8IT1 - chains I and J of the 16 polymer chains in the assembly; structure by electron microscopy, 3.41 A resolution.

[Chain I]
Protein: Piwi domain-containing protein
Organism: Thermoflavifilum thermophilum
UniProt: A0A1I7NFD7 (A0A1I7NFD7_9BACT); residue numbers follow UniProt; this construct covers 1-507
Sequence (507 residues; numbered 1 to 507; the number before each row is that of its first residue):
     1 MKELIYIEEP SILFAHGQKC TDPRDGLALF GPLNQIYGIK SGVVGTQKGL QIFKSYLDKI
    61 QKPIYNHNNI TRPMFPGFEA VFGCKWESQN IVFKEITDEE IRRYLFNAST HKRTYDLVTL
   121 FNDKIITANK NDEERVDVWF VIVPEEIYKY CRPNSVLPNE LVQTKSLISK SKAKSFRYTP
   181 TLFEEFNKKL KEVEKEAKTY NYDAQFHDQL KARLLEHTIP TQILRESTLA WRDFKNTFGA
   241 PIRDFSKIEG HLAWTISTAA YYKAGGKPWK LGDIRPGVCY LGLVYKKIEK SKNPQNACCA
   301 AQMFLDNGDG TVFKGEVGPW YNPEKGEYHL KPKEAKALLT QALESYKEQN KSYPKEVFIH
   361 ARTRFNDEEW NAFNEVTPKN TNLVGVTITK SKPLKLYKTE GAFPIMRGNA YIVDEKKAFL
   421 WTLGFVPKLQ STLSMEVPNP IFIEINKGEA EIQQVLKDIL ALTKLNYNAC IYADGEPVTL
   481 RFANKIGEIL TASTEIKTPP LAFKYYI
Disordered / not traced: 158-199

[Chain J]
Protein: TIR domain-containing protein
Organism: Thermoflavifilum thermophilum
UniProt: A0A1I7NFG5 (A0A1I7NFG5_9BACT); residue numbers follow UniProt; this construct covers 1-450
Sequence (450 residues; row label = number of the first residue in the row):
     1 MRNKIFISHA TPEDDDFTRW LSLKLIGLGY EVWCDILFLD KGVDFWSTIE KEIRENTCKF
    61 LIVSSTAGNK REGVLKELAV ATKVKKHLQD DMFIIPLAID ENLSYDDINI EIVRLNAIDF
   121 KKSWAKGLQD LLDAFEKQNV PKKPPDHSKS NLLYQQIFLH DKQAIEKEET YDSNWFPIIS
   181 FPNELRFHRY DWRLPKQFDV RTLAFPAIRY KEYLCTFAWE YDFIHQLPKT ETYNGQESIR
   241 ISTSDILSGR YDTDFIRNYE CQRLIVQLIN KAFELRMKDK NVREYQMSKT FAYWIEKGKL
   301 EKDKFEKIKL VGKQKNKYWH FGISAAGKLY PSPVLMVSSH IIFTMDGINL IKSKSIQHSS
   361 RRKQGKNWWN DKWREKLLAF IRFLSDDQNA IYLNVGSEEK ILISNKPLKF FGKMSYVTPS
   421 EVTLEEESVL ADINNFEEDT EDLDELEDIE

[Chain I / chain J interface]
Residue-residue contacts - 123 pairs, chain I then chain J:
  Met1(I) - Lys409(J)
  Met1(I) - Phe410(J)  hydrophobic
  Met1(I) - Phe411(J)
  Lys2(I) - Phe410(J)
  Lys2(I) - Phe411(J)
  Glu3(I) - Phe411(J)
  Glu3(I) - Gly412(J)
  Glu3(I) - Lys413(J)  hydrogen bond (side chain-backbone)
  Leu4(I) - Tyr171(J)  hydrophobic
  Leu4(I) - Phe411(J)  hydrogen bond (backbone-backbone)
  Tyr6(I) - Met414(J)  hydrophobic
  His16(I) - His147(J)  hydrogen bond
  Gln18(I) - His147(J)
  Gln18(I) - Ser148(J)
  Lys19(I) - Asn151(J)  hydrogen bond (backbone-side chain)
  Cys20(I) - Asn151(J)
  Asp25(I) - Arg19(J)  salt bridge
  Asp25(I) - Tyr154(J)  hydrogen bond
  Ala28(I) - Trp20(J)  hydrogen bond (backbone-side chain)
  Leu29(I) - Arg19(J)
  Leu29(I) - Lys24(J)  hydrogen bond (backbone-side chain)
  Leu29(I) - Tyr154(J)  hydrophobic
  Phe30(I) - Lys24(J)
  Phe30(I) - Ser150(J)
  Phe30(I) - Asn151(J)
  Gln61(I) - Lys122(J)
  Lys62(I) - Glu101(J)
  Lys62(I) - Lys122(J)
  Pro63(I) - Lys121(J)
  Pro63(I) - Trp124(J)
  His67(I) - Glu425(J)  salt bridge
  Asn68(I) - Glu426(J)  hydrogen bond
  Thr71(I) - Glu426(J)  hydrogen bond
  Arg72(I) - Glu426(J)  salt bridge
  Arg72(I) - Leu430(J)
  Arg72(I) - Ile433(J)
  Met74(I) - Arg19(J)
  Pro76(I) - Trp124(J)  hydrophobic
  Glu79(I) - Ala125(J)
  Ala80(I) - Trp124(J)  hydrophobic
  Ala80(I) - Ala125(J)
  Lys149(I) - Leu443(J)
  Arg152(I) - Glu441(J)  salt bridge
  Asn154(I) - Glu441(J)  hydrogen bond
  Arg243(I) - Phe436(J)  hydrogen bond (side chain-backbone)
  Arg243(I) - Glu437(J)  hydrogen bond (side chain-backbone)
  Arg243(I) - Glu438(J)
  Arg243(I) - Asp439(J)  salt bridge
  Asp244(I) - Asp432(J)
  Asp244(I) - Phe436(J)
  Phe245(I) - Phe436(J)
  Ile248(I) - Ile433(J)  hydrophobic
  Pro393(I) - Met336(J)
  Pro393(I) - Ser338(J)
  Leu394(I) - Asn174(J)
  Leu394(I) - Trp175(J)
  Lys395(I) - Asp172(J)
  Lys395(I) - Ser173(J)
  Lys395(I) - Asn174(J)  hydrogen bond (backbone-side chain)
  Lys395(I) - Ser339(J)
  Leu396(I) - Asp172(J)
  Leu396(I) - Ser173(J)
  Leu396(I) - Phe410(J)  hydrophobic
  Tyr397(I) - Tyr171(J)
  Tyr397(I) - Asp172(J)  hydrogen bond (backbone-backbone)
  Tyr397(I) - Ser339(J)  hydrogen bond
  Tyr397(I) - Asn370(J)
  Tyr397(I) - Trp373(J)  hydrogen bond (side chain-backbone)
  Tyr397(I) - Arg374(J)
  Tyr397(I) - Leu377(J)
  Lys398(I) - Glu169(J)  salt bridge
  Lys398(I) - Tyr171(J)
  Lys398(I) - Asp172(J)
  Lys398(I) - Arg374(J)
  Lys398(I) - Ser415(J)
  Lys398(I) - Tyr416(J)  hydrogen bond
  Thr399(I) - Thr170(J)  hydrogen bond (side chain-backbone)
  Thr399(I) - Tyr171(J)
  Thr399(I) - Asp172(J)
  Thr399(I) - Arg374(J)  hydrogen bond (backbone-side chain)
  Thr399(I) - Lys409(J)
  Glu400(I) - Glu169(J)
  Glu400(I) - Thr170(J)
  Gly401(I) - Asp371(J)
  Ala402(I) - Trp369(J)
  Phe403(I) - Trp369(J)  hydrophobic
  Phe403(I) - Tyr416(J)  hydrogen bond (backbone-side chain)
  Phe403(I) - Thr418(J)
  Phe403(I) - Pro419(J)
  Phe403(I) - Ser420(J)
  Phe403(I) - Thr423(J)
  Pro404(I) - Trp369(J)
  Pro404(I) - Tyr416(J)  hydrogen bond (backbone-side chain)
  Ile405(I) - Tyr171(J)
  Met406(I) - Ala164(J)  hydrophobic
  Met406(I) - Ser415(J)
  Met406(I) - Tyr416(J)  hydrophobic
  Tyr411(I) - Trp175(J)
  Tyr411(I) - Phe410(J)  hydrophobic
  Val413(I) - Pro331(J)
  Phe425(I) - Tyr416(J)  hydrophobic
  Pro427(I) - Lys162(J)
  Pro427(I) - Gln163(J)
  Pro427(I) - Tyr416(J)  hydrophobic
  Lys428(I) - Leu159(J)
  Lys428(I) - Lys162(J)  hydrogen bond (backbone-backbone)
  Lys428(I) - Gln163(J)
  Gln430(I) - Asp161(J)
  Gln430(I) - Lys162(J)
  Gln430(I) - Pro419(J)
  Gln430(I) - Thr423(J)
  Ser431(I) - Thr423(J)
  Ser431(I) - Glu426(J)
  Thr432(I) - Glu427(J)  hydrogen bond
  Thr432(I) - Leu430(J)
  Met435(I) - Glu427(J)
  Met435(I) - Ala431(J)  hydrophobic
  Glu436(I) - Arg361(J)
  Glu436(I) - Gly365(J)
  Glu436(I) - Trp368(J)
  Glu436(I) - Asn370(J)
  Glu436(I) - Trp373(J)  hydrogen bond
  Val437(I) - Asn370(J)
Also at the interface, not in a pair above, chain I (62 interface residues in all): Ile70, Val156, His251, Asn409, Lys417, Leu433
Also at the interface, not in a pair above, chain J (72 interface residues in all): Asp16, Leu23, Ser123, Gln155, Tyr330, Ser332, Lys366, Val417, Asp444

[Overview]
62 residues of chain I face 72 of chain J across their interface; the contacts include 24 hydrogen bonds and 6
salt bridges. Among the polar pairs are Asp25(I)-Arg19(J), His67(I)-Glu425(J) and Arg72(I)-Glu426(J).
Here chain I is Piwi domain-containing protein and chain J is TIR domain-containing protein, both from
Thermoflavifilum thermophilum. Entry 8IT1 (Cryo-EM structure of Crt-SPARTA-gRNA-tDNA tetramer (NADase active
form)) was determined by electron microscopy, deposited together with 8ISY, 8ISZ, 8IT0 and 8K9G.
